5ZEP - chains C and A of the 58 polymer chains in the assembly; structure by electron microscopy, 3.40 A resolution.

# Chain C
Molecule: 50S ribosomal protein L2
Organism: Mycobacterium smegmatis str. MC2 155
UniProt: A0QSD4 (RL2_MYCS2); residues 1-278 here = UniProt positions 1-278
Chain sequence (278 residues; row label = number of the first residue in the row):
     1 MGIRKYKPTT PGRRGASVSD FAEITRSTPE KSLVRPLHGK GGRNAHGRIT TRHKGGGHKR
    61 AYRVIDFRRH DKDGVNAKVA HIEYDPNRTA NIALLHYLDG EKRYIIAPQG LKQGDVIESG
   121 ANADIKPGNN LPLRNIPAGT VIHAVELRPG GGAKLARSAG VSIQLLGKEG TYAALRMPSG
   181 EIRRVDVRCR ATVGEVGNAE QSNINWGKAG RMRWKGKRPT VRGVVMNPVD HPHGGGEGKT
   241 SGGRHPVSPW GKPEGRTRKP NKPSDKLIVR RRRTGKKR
Not modelled in the structure: 1-2, 276-278
Glycans and other covalent adducts: covalent link Lys-259/Ile-268

# Chain A
Molecule: 23S rRNA
Organism: Mycobacterium smegmatis str. MC2 155
Sequence (3120 nucleotides; each row starts with the number of its first residue):
     1 UAAGUGUUUA AGGGCGCAUG GUGGAUGCCU UGGCACUGGG AGCCGAUGAA GGACGUAGGA
    61 GGCUGCGAUA AGCCUCGGGG AGCUGUCAAC CGAGCGUUGA UCCGAGGAUG UCCGAAUGGG
   121 GAAACCCGGC ACGAGUGAUG UCGUGUCACC AGGCGCUGAA UAUAUAGGCG UCUGGGGGGA
   181 ACGCGGGGAA GUGAAACAUC UCAGUACCCG UAGGAAGAGA AAACAAAAUG UGAUUCCGUG
   241 AGUAGUGGCG AGCGAAAGCG GAGGAUGGCU AAACCGUAUG CAUGUGAUAC CGGGUAGGGG
   301 UUGUGUGUGC GGGGUUGUGG GACCUAUCUU UCCGGCUCUA CCUGGCUGGA GGGCAGUGAG
   361 AAAAUGUUGU GGUUAGCGGA AAUGGCUUGG GAUGGCCUGC CGUAGACGGU GAGAGCCCGG
   421 UACGUGAAAA CCCGACGUCU GUCUUGAUGG UGUUCCCGAG UAGCAGCGGG CCCGUGGAAU
   481 CUGCUGUGAA UCUGCCGGGA CCACCCGGUA AGCCUGAAUA CUUCCCAGUG ACCGAUAGCG
   541 GAUUAGUACC GUGAGGGAAU GGUGAAAAGU ACCCCGGGAG GGGAGUGAAA GAGUACCUGA
   601 AACCGUGCGC UUACAAUCCG UCAGAGCCCU CGACGUGUCG UGGGGUGAUG GCGUGCCUUU
   661 UGAAGAAUGA GCCUGCGAGU CAGGGACAUG UCGCGAGGUU AACCCGGGUG GGGUAGCCGC
   721 AGCGAAAGCG AGUCUGAAUA GGGCGUAUCC ACACAAGAGU GUGUGGUGUA GUGGUGUGUU
   781 CUGGACCCGA AGCGGAGUGA UCUACCCAUG GCCAGGGUGA AGCGCGGGUA AGACCGCGUG
   841 GAGGCCCGAA CCCACUUAGG UUGAAGACUG AGGGGAUGAG CUGUGGGUAG GGGUGAAAGG
   901 CCAAUCAAAC UCCGUGAUAG CUGGUUCUCC CCGAAAUGCA UUUAGGUGCA GCGUCGCAUG
   961 UUUCUUGCCG GAGGUAGAGC UACUGGAUGG CCGAUGGGCC CCACAGGGUU ACUGACGUCA
  1021 GCCAAACUCC GAAUGCCGGU AAGUCCAAGA GUGCGGCAGU GAGACGGCGG GGGAUAAGCU
  1081 CCGUGCGUCG AGAGGGAAAC AGCCCAGAUC GCCGGCUAAG GCCCCUAAGC GUGUGCUAAG
  1141 UGGAAAAGGA UGUGCAGUCG CGAAGACAAC CAGGAGGUUG GCUUAGAAGC AGCCACCCUU
  1201 GAAAGAGUGC GUAAUAGCUC ACUGGUCAAG UGAUUGUGCG CCGAUAAUGU AGCGGGGCUC
  1261 AAGCACACCG CCGAAGCCGC GGCAGCCAAC GUGUUGGCUG GGUAGGGGAG CGUCCUGCAU
  1321 CCGGUGAAGC CGCCGAGUGA UCGAGUGGUG GAGGGUGUGG GAGUGAGAAU GCAGGCAUGA
  1381 GUAGCGAUUA GGCAAGUGAG AACCUUGCCC GCCGAAAGAC CAAGGGUUCC UGGGCCAGGC
  1441 CAGUCCGCCC AGGGUGAGUC GGGACCUAAG GCGAGGCCGA CAGGCGUAGU CGAUGGACAA
  1501 CGGGUUGAUA UUCCCGUACC CGUGUAUGUG CGUCCAUGAU GAAUCAGCGG UACUAACCAU
  1561 CCAAAACCAC CGUGACCGCA CCUUUCGGGG UGUGGCGUUG GUGGGGCUGC AUGGGACCUU
  1621 CGUUGGUAGU AGUCAAGCGA UGGGGUGACG CAGGAAGGUA GCCGUACCGG UCAGUGGUAA
  1681 UACCGGGGUA AGCCUGUAGG GAGUCAGAUA GGUAAAUCCG UCUGGCAUAU AUCCUGAGAG
  1741 GUGAUGCAUA GCCGAGUGAG GCGAAUUCGG UGAUCCUAUG CUGCCGAGAA AAGCCUCUAG
  1801 CGAGGACAUA CACGGCCCGU ACCCCAAACC AACACAGGUG GUCAGGUAGA GAAUACUAAG
  1861 GCGUACGAGU GAACUAUGGU UAAGGAACUC GGCAAAAUGC CCCCGUAACU UCGGGAGAAG
  1921 GGGGACCCAC AUGGCGUGUA AGCCUUUACG GCCCAAGCGU GAGUGGGUGG CACAAACCAG
  1981 UGAGAAGCGA CUGUUUACUA AAAACACAGG UCCGUGCGAA GUCGCAAGAC GAUGUAUACG
  2041 GACUGACGCC UGCCCGGUGC UGGAAGGUUA AGAGGACCCG UUAACUCCCU UUGGGGGUGA
  2101 AGCGGAGAAU UUAAGCCCCA GUAAACGGCG GUGGUAACUA UAACCAUCCU AAGGUAGCGA
  2161 AAUUCCUUGU CGGGUAAGUU CCGACCUGCA CGAAUGGCGU AACGACUUCU CAACUGUCUC
  2221 AACCAUAGAC UCGGCGAAAU UGCACUACGA GUAAAGAUGC UCGUUACGCG CGGCAGGACG
  2281 AAAAGACCCC GGGACCUUCA CUACAACUUG GUAUUGGUGC UCGAUACGGU UUGUGUAGGA
  2341 UAGGUGGGAG ACUGUGAAGC UCACACGCCA GUGUGGGUGG AGUCGUUGUU GAAAUACCAC
  2401 UCUGAUCGUA UUGGGCCUCU AACCUCGGAC CGUAUAUCCG GUUCAGGGAC AGUGCCUGGU
  2461 GGGUAGUUUA ACUGGGGCGG UUGCCUCCUA AAAUGUAACG GAGGCGCCCA AAGGUUCCCU
  2521 CAACCUGGAC GGCAAUCAGG UGUUGAGUGU AAGUGCACAA GGGAGCUUGA CUGCGAGACG
  2581 GACAUGUCGA GCAGGGACGA AAGUCGGGAC UAGUGAUCCG GCACCUCUGA GUGGAAGGGG
  2641 UGUCGCUCAA CGGAUAAAAG GUACCCCGGG GAUAACAGGC UGAUCUUCCC CAAGAGUCCA
  2701 UAUCGACGGG AUGGUUUGGC ACCUCGAUGU CGGCUCGUCG CAUCCUGGGG CUGGAGCAGG
  2761 UCCCAAGGGU UGGGCUGUUC GCCCAUUAAA GCGGCACGCG AGCUGGGUUU AGAACGUCGU
  2821 GAGACAGUUC GGUCUCUAUC CGCCGCGCGC GUCAGAAGCU UGAGGAAACC UGUCCCUAGU
  2881 ACGAGAGGAC CGGGACGGAC GAACCUCUGG UAUACCAGUU GUCCCACCAG GGGCACGGCU
  2941 GGAUAGCCAC GUUCGGACAG GAUAACCGCU GAAAGCAUCU AAGCGGGAAA CCUCUUCCAA
  3001 GACCAGGCUU CUCACCCUCU AGGAGGGAUA AGGCCCCCCG CAGACCACGG GAUUGAUAGA
  3061 CCAGACCUGG AAGCCUAGUA AUAGGUGCAG GGAACUGGCA CUAACCGGCC GAAAACUUAC
Not modelled in the structure: 1, 340-344, 634-637, 1004-1005, 1756-1757, 1946-1948, 3120
Glycans and other covalent adducts: covalent link C1568/G1603, C1568/G1604, G1572/G1601, G1578/G1592, C1579/G1592; covalent link G1578/U1593
Reported in the primary citation:
  - conformationally variable residues (domain motion): A1564 to G1605

# Interface between chain C and chain A
Pairs across the interface - 273 pairs, chain C then chain A:
  Arg-4(C) / A821(A)  hydrogen bond to the sugar
  Arg-4(C) / C1785(A)  salt bridge to the phosphate
  Tyr-6(C) / C1785(A)  sugar contact
  Lys-7(C) / A820(A)  hydrogen bond to the phosphate
  Lys-7(C) / A821(A)  salt bridge to the phosphate
  Pro-8(C) / C1912(A)  phosphate contact
  Pro-8(C) / G1913(A)  base contact
  Thr-9(C) / G1913(A)  sugar contact
  Thr-10(C) / G843(A)  hydrogen bond to the phosphate
  Thr-10(C) / G844(A)  hydrogen bond to the phosphate
  Thr-10(C) / C845(A)  sugar contact
  Pro-11(C) / A1990(A)  hydrogen bond to the base
  Pro-11(C) / C1991(A)  base contact
  Gly-12(C) / G844(A)  phosphate contact
  Arg-13(C) / A842(A)  sugar contact
  Arg-13(C) / G843(A)  phosphate contact
  Arg-13(C) / G844(A)  phosphate contact
  Arg-14(C) / U1911(A)  hydrogen bond to the sugar
  Arg-14(C) / G1913(A)  hydrogen bond to the base
  Arg-14(C) / A2201(A)  base contact
  Val-18(C) / C1785(A)  sugar contact
  Phe-21(C) / C1785(A)  sugar contact
  Phe-21(C) / A1787(A)  base contact
  Ser-27(C) / A1787(A)  base contact
  Pro-29(C) / G1788(A)  phosphate contact
  Lys-31(C) / U1646(A)  salt bridge to the phosphate
  Lys-31(C) / G1647(A)  salt bridge to the phosphate
  Lys-31(C) / A1648(A)  sugar contact
  Ser-32(C) / G1645(A)  phosphate contact
  Arg-35(C) / U2033(A)  hydrogen bond to the base
  Arg-35(C) / U2437(A)  base contact
  Pro-36(C) / A1789(A)  phosphate contact
  Pro-36(C) / A1790(A)  sugar contact
  Leu-37(C) / U2033(A)  phosphate contact
  His-38(C) / C807(A)  sugar contact
  His-38(C) / A808(A)  sugar contact
  His-38(C) / A1469(A)  phosphate contact
  His-38(C) / G1470(A)  salt bridge to the phosphate
  Gly-39(C) / C807(A)  sugar contact
  Gly-39(C) / A808(A)  phosphate contact
  Lys-40(C) / C2030(A)  salt bridge to the phosphate
  Lys-40(C) / G2031(A)  phosphate contact
  Lys-40(C) / U2033(A)  phosphate contact
  Gly-41(C) / C806(A)  sugar contact
  Gly-42(C) / C2030(A)  hydrogen bond to the sugar
  Arg-43(C) / C805(A)  sugar contact
  Arg-43(C) / C806(A)  hydrogen bond to the sugar
  Arg-43(C) / G887(A)  base contact
  Arg-43(C) / C2030(A)  sugar contact
  Asn-44(C) / C2023(A)  hydrogen bond to the base
  Asn-44(C) / G2028(A)  base contact
  Asn-44(C) / A2029(A)  sugar contact
  Asn-44(C) / C2030(A)  sugar contact
  Ala-45(C) / G1486(A)  phosphate contact
  Ala-45(C) / A2029(A)  hydrogen bond to the sugar
  His-46(C) / U888(A)  sugar contact
  His-46(C) / C2023(A)  hydrogen bond to the sugar
  His-46(C) / G2024(A)  sugar contact
  Gly-47(C) / U888(A)  sugar contact
  Arg-48(C) / U888(A)  sugar contact
  Arg-48(C) / A889(A)  salt bridge to the phosphate
  Arg-48(C) / G890(A)  salt bridge to the phosphate
  Arg-48(C) / G892(A)  hydrogen bond to the sugar
  Arg-48(C) / G893(A)  salt bridge to the phosphate
  Arg-48(C) / U894(A)  phosphate contact
  Arg-48(C) / C2023(A)  hydrogen bond to the phosphate
  Arg-48(C) / G2024(A)  salt bridge to the phosphate
  Ile-49(C) / U894(A)  hydrogen bond to the phosphate
  Ile-49(C) / G895(A)  phosphate contact
  Thr-50(C) / G2021(A)  base contact
  Thr-50(C) / U2022(A)  base contact
  Thr-50(C) / C2030(A)  base contact
  Thr-51(C) / G2021(A)  hydrogen bond to the base
  Thr-51(C) / C2030(A)  sugar contact
  Thr-51(C) / G2031(A)  hydrogen bond to the sugar
  Thr-51(C) / G2040(A)  phosphate contact
  Arg-52(C) / G2040(A)  phosphate contact
  Arg-52(C) / G2041(A)  salt bridge to the phosphate
  Arg-52(C) / A2042(A)  salt bridge to the phosphate
  His-53(C) / G2041(A)  salt bridge to the phosphate
  Lys-54(C) / G2031(A)  hydrogen bond to the phosphate
  Lys-54(C) / A2032(A)  salt bridge to the phosphate
  Lys-54(C) / C2039(A)  phosphate contact
  Lys-54(C) / G2040(A)  phosphate contact
  Gly-56(C) / C806(A)  hydrogen bond to the phosphate
  Gly-56(C) / C807(A)  hydrogen bond to the phosphate
  His-58(C) / G1786(A)  sugar contact
  His-58(C) / A1787(A)  sugar contact
  His-58(C) / G1788(A)  hydrogen bond to the base
  Lys-59(C) / U809(A)  salt bridge to the phosphate
  Lys-59(C) / A1787(A)  sugar contact
  Lys-59(C) / G1788(A)  sugar contact
  Lys-59(C) / A1789(A)  hydrogen bond to the sugar
  Arg-60(C) / A1787(A)  salt bridge to the phosphate
  Arg-60(C) / G1788(A)  sugar contact
  Ala-61(C) / G1788(A)  hydrogen bond to the phosphate
  Tyr-62(C) / U2033(A)  stacking on the base
  Tyr-62(C) / G2034(A)  hydrogen bond to the phosphate
  Arg-63(C) / A1787(A)  hydrogen bond to the sugar
  Arg-63(C) / G1788(A)  salt bridge to the phosphate
  Phe-67(C) / G2034(A)  phosphate contact
  Arg-68(C) / G2428(A)  phosphate contact
  Arg-68(C) / A2429(A)  salt bridge to the phosphate
  Lys-72(C) / G1711(A)  salt bridge to the phosphate
  Lys-78(C) / C1722(A)  sugar contact
  Tyr-84(C) / A1787(A)  stacking on the base
  Pro-86(C) / A1787(A)  sugar contact
  Pro-86(C) / G1788(A)  phosphate contact
  Asn-87(C) / G2034(A)  sugar contact
  Arg-88(C) / G2034(A)  salt bridge to the phosphate
  Arg-88(C) / U2035(A)  phosphate contact
  Thr-89(C) / A2038(A)  sugar contact
  Tyr-97(C) / U1721(A)  sugar contact
  Leu-98(C) / U1721(A)  hydrogen bond to the sugar
  Asp-99(C) / G1711(A)  sugar contact
  Asp-99(C) / G1720(A)  hydrogen bond to the base
  Gly-100(C) / G1720(A)  hydrogen bond to the sugar
  Gly-100(C) / U1721(A)  sugar contact
  Glu-101(C) / G1711(A)  sugar contact
  Lys-102(C) / G1720(A)  phosphate contact
  Lys-102(C) / U1721(A)  salt bridge to the phosphate
  Leu-147(C) / C2017(A)  sugar contact
  Arg-148(C) / U2425(A)  base contact
  Arg-148(C) / G2427(A)  salt bridge to the phosphate
  Pro-149(C) / G2427(A)  hydrogen bond to the sugar
  Gly-150(C) / G2427(A)  sugar contact
  Gly-151(C) / G2427(A)  sugar contact
  Lys-154(C) / G2016(A)  base contact
  Lys-154(C) / C2017(A)  sugar contact
  Lys-154(C) / G2018(A)  phosphate contact
  Lys-154(C) / U2035(A)  hydrogen bond to the base
  Leu-155(C) / G2016(A)  base contact
  Leu-155(C) / U2035(A)  sugar contact
  Ala-156(C) / U2035(A)  hydrogen bond to the sugar
  Ala-156(C) / A2036(A)  hydrogen bond to the phosphate
  Arg-157(C) / G2034(A)  salt bridge to the phosphate
  Arg-157(C) / U2035(A)  salt bridge to the phosphate
  Arg-157(C) / A2036(A)  hydrogen bond to the phosphate
  Ser-158(C) / U2035(A)  phosphate contact
  Ser-158(C) / A2036(A)  hydrogen bond to the phosphate
  Ser-158(C) / U2037(A)  hydrogen bond to the sugar
  Ala-159(C) / U2037(A)  hydrogen bond to the sugar
  Gly-160(C) / U2037(A)  base contact
  Val-161(C) / A2036(A)  phosphate contact
  Val-161(C) / U2037(A)  phosphate contact
  Tyr-172(C) / G2447(A)  hydrogen bond to the phosphate
  Met-177(C) / G2016(A)  base contact
  Pro-178(C) / G2016(A)  base contact
  Pro-178(C) / A2036(A)  phosphate contact
  Ser-179(C) / G2016(A)  hydrogen bond to the base
  Ser-179(C) / A2036(A)  base contact
  Glu-181(C) / G2016(A)  base contact
  Arg-183(C) / G2016(A)  sugar contact
  Arg-183(C) / C2017(A)  salt bridge to the phosphate
  Arg-188(C) / A2445(A)  hydrogen bond to the sugar
  Arg-188(C) / G2446(A)  phosphate contact
  Ala-199(C) / U2037(A)  base contact
  Gln-201(C) / U2037(A)  hydrogen bond to the base
  Ser-202(C) / U2037(A)  hydrogen bond to the base
  Asn-205(C) / G2009(A)  sugar contact
  Trp-206(C) / G1786(A)  phosphate contact
  Trp-206(C) / A2008(A)  hydrogen bond to the phosphate
  Trp-206(C) / G2009(A)  hydrogen bond to the phosphate
  Gly-207(C) / A2008(A)  hydrogen bond to the sugar
  Lys-208(C) / G844(A)  salt bridge to the phosphate
  Lys-208(C) / A879(A)  salt bridge to the phosphate
  Lys-208(C) / A2008(A)  sugar contact
  Ala-209(C) / G844(A)  hydrogen bond to the base
  Ala-209(C) / A879(A)  base contact
  Ala-209(C) / C2007(A)  sugar contact
  Gly-210(C) / G844(A)  hydrogen bond to the base
  Gly-210(C) / A879(A)  sugar contact
  Arg-211(C) / G1786(A)  salt bridge to the phosphate
  Met-212(C) / A2008(A)  sugar contact
  Arg-213(C) / A879(A)  hydrogen bond to the base
  Trp-214(C) / A879(A)  hydrogen bond to the phosphate
  Trp-214(C) / G1786(A)  stacking on the base
  Lys-217(C) / G2040(A)  salt bridge to the phosphate
  Arg-218(C) / C805(A)  hydrogen bond to the phosphate
  Arg-218(C) / C806(A)  salt bridge to the phosphate
  Arg-218(C) / G895(A)  salt bridge to the phosphate
  Arg-218(C) / A896(A)  salt bridge to the phosphate
  Pro-219(C) / A896(A)  sugar contact
  Pro-219(C) / A2006(A)  sugar contact
  Thr-220(C) / A2006(A)  sugar contact
  Thr-220(C) / C2007(A)  hydrogen bond to the phosphate
  Val-221(C) / A896(A)  sugar contact
  Val-221(C) / A897(A)  base contact
  Val-221(C) / C2005(A)  sugar contact
  Val-221(C) / A2006(A)  phosphate contact
  Arg-222(C) / C2005(A)  salt bridge to the phosphate
  Arg-222(C) / A2006(A)  salt bridge to the phosphate
  Arg-222(C) / C2043(A)  phosphate contact
  Arg-222(C) / U2044(A)  salt bridge to the phosphate
  Arg-222(C) / G2045(A)  hydrogen bond to the base
  Gly-223(C) / C2043(A)  hydrogen bond to the phosphate
  Val-224(C) / C2043(A)  hydrogen bond to the phosphate
  Val-225(C) / A897(A)  sugar contact
  Val-225(C) / A898(A)  phosphate contact
  Val-225(C) / C2005(A)  sugar contact
  Met-226(C) / A897(A)  base contact
  Asn-227(C) / G899(A)  sugar contact
  Pro-228(C) / C2296(A)  sugar contact
  Pro-228(C) / U2297(A)  phosphate contact
  Val-229(C) / G899(A)  base contact
  Val-229(C) / A908(A)  base contact
  Asp-230(C) / G895(A)  hydrogen bond to the base
  Asp-230(C) / A897(A)  base contact
  His-231(C) / A2042(A)  salt bridge to the phosphate
  His-233(C) / A2042(A)  phosphate contact
  His-233(C) / C2043(A)  salt bridge to the phosphate
  Gly-235(C) / A2822(A)  phosphate contact
  Gly-236(C) / A2822(A)  hydrogen bond to the phosphate
  Gly-236(C) / G2823(A)  hydrogen bond to the phosphate
  Glu-237(C) / G2823(A)  base contact
  Glu-237(C) / A2824(A)  hydrogen bond to the base
  Glu-237(C) / C2825(A)  hydrogen bond to the base
  Gly-238(C) / A2814(A)  phosphate contact
  Gly-238(C) / C2815(A)  phosphate contact
  Lys-239(C) / U2195(A)  base contact
  Lys-239(C) / G2196(A)  salt bridge to the phosphate
  Lys-239(C) / A2814(A)  phosphate contact
  Lys-239(C) / C2815(A)  hydrogen bond to the phosphate
  Thr-240(C) / U2195(A)  hydrogen bond to the sugar
  Thr-240(C) / A2822(A)  phosphate contact
  Ser-241(C) / C2126(A)  hydrogen bond to the phosphate
  Ser-241(C) / G2127(A)  hydrogen bond to the phosphate
  Ser-241(C) / U2195(A)  hydrogen bond to the base
  Gly-243(C) / U2820(A)  sugar contact
  Gly-243(C) / G2821(A)  sugar contact
  Arg-244(C) / C2126(A)  sugar contact
  Arg-244(C) / U2298(A)  salt bridge to the phosphate
  Arg-244(C) / G2463(A)  salt bridge to the phosphate
  His-245(C) / U2058(A)  sugar contact
  His-245(C) / G2059(A)  sugar contact
  His-245(C) / C2126(A)  base contact
  Pro-246(C) / A2042(A)  sugar contact
  Pro-246(C) / A2125(A)  sugar contact
  Val-247(C) / A2042(A)  sugar contact
  Ser-248(C) / G2041(A)  sugar contact
  Pro-249(C) / G2041(A)  phosphate contact
  Pro-249(C) / A2042(A)  phosphate contact
  Trp-250(C) / U2022(A)  sugar contact
  Trp-250(C) / G2463(A)  sugar contact
  Gly-251(C) / G2463(A)  sugar contact
  Lys-252(C) / U2022(A)  phosphate contact
  Glu-254(C) / C2013(A)  hydrogen bond to the sugar
  Glu-254(C) / G2041(A)  hydrogen bond to the base
  Gly-255(C) / C2060(A)  phosphate contact
  Arg-256(C) / G2014(A)  salt bridge to the phosphate
  Arg-256(C) / U2015(A)  salt bridge to the phosphate
  Arg-256(C) / U2061(A)  hydrogen bond to the phosphate
  Arg-256(C) / G2062(A)  salt bridge to the phosphate
  Thr-257(C) / G2014(A)  sugar contact
  Thr-257(C) / U2015(A)  sugar contact
  Thr-257(C) / A2020(A)  hydrogen bond to the sugar
  Thr-257(C) / G2021(A)  phosphate contact
  Arg-258(C) / G2014(A)  hydrogen bond to the phosphate
  Arg-258(C) / U2015(A)  salt bridge to the phosphate
  Arg-258(C) / G2062(A)  salt bridge to the phosphate
  Lys-259(C) / G2016(A)  phosphate contact
  Lys-259(C) / C2017(A)  salt bridge to the phosphate
  Pro-260(C) / U2308(A)  phosphate contact
  Asn-261(C) / U2309(A)  phosphate contact
  Lys-262(C) / U2309(A)  salt bridge to the phosphate
  Lys-262(C) / A2451(A)  sugar contact
  Ile-268(C) / G2016(A)  sugar contact
  Arg-271(C) / G2014(A)  salt bridge to the phosphate
  Arg-271(C) / U2015(A)  salt bridge to the phosphate
  Arg-272(C) / G2014(A)  salt bridge to the phosphate
  Arg-272(C) / U2015(A)  salt bridge to the phosphate
  Arg-272(C) / A2036(A)  base contact
  Thr-274(C) / C2013(A)  phosphate contact
Other interface residues (no listed pair), chain C (144 interface residues in all): Ile-24, Val-34, Gly-55, Gly-57, His-96, Ile-204, Pro-232
Other interface residues (no listed pair), chain A (122 interface residues in all): G1484, C1485, G1650, C2012, A2046, G2310, G2816

# Overview
144 residues of chain C face 122 of chain A across their interface, with 69 hydrogen bonds, 51 salt bridges
and 3 aromatic stacking contacts. Among the polar pairs are Pro-11(C)/A1990(A), Arg-14(C)/G1913(A) and
Arg-35(C)/U2033(A). From the paper: conformational variability at A1564(A).
Here chain C is 50S ribosomal protein L2 and chain A is 23S rRNA, both from Mycobacterium smegmatis str. MC2
155. Entry 5ZEP (M. smegmatis hibernating state 70S ribosome structure) was determined by electron microscopy
(same publication as 5ZEB, 5ZET, 5ZEU and 5ZEY).
